PDB entry 6DCR | X-ray diffraction, 1.98 A resolution | chain A

# Chain A
Name: Primosomal protein N'
From: Escherichia coli (strain K12)
Notes: EC 3.6.4.-; engineered mutation(s): delta 114-174
UniProtKB: P17888 (PRIA_ECOLI); numbering as in UniProt; present here: 1-113, 172-732
Amino-acid sequence (694 residues; each row starts with the number of its first residue; note: 58 numbers in that range are skipped by the numbering (no residue carries them; nothing is unmodelled there); numbers below 1 keep their minus sign (Met-19 is residue -19)):
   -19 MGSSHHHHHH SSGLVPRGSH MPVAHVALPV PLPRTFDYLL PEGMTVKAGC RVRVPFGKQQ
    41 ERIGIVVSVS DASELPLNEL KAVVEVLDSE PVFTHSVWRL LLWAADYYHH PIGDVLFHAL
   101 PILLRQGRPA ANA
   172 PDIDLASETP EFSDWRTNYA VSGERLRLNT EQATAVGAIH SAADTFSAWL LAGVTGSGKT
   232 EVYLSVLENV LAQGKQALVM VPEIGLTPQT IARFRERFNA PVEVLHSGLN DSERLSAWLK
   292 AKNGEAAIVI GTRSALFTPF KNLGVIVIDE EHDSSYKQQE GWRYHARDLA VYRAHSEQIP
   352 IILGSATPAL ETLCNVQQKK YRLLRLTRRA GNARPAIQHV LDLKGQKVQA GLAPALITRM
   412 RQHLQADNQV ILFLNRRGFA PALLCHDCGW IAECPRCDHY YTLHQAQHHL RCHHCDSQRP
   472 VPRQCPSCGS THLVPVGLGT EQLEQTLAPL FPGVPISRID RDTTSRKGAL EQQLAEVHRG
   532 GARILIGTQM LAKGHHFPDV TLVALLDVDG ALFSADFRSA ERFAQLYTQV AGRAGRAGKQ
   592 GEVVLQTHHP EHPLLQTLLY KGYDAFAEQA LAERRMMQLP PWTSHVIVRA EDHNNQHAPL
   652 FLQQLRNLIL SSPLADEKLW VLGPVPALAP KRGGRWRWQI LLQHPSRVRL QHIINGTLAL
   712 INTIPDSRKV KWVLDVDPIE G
Disordered / not traced: -19 to 0, 172-184, 194-196, 380-385, 517-528, 732
Sequence notes: expression tag (-19 to 0); linker (173-174)
Metal / ion sites: Zn2+ site 1: Cys436, Cys439, Cys476, Cys479; Zn2+ site 2: Cys445, Cys448, Cys463, Cys466

# Overview
Cys436, Cys439, Cys476 and Cys479 form the Zn2+ site 1. The Zn2+ site 2 is built by Cys445, Cys448, Cys463 and
Cys466.
Chain A is Primosomal protein N' (Escherichia coli (strain K12)); the structure, E. coli PriA helicase winged
helix domain deletion protein, was determined by X-ray diffraction together with 6DGD from the same study.
